Entry 6C6E (X-ray diffraction, 2.18 A resolution); this record covers chains A and B.

== Chain A ==
Molecule: Antigen-presenting glycoprotein CD1d1
Source organism: Mus musculus
UniProt: A0A0R4J090 (A0A0R4J090_MOUSE); residues 1-279 here correspond to UniProt positions 19-297 (UniProt number = residue number + 18)
Amino-acid sequence (285 residues; each row starts with the number of its first residue):
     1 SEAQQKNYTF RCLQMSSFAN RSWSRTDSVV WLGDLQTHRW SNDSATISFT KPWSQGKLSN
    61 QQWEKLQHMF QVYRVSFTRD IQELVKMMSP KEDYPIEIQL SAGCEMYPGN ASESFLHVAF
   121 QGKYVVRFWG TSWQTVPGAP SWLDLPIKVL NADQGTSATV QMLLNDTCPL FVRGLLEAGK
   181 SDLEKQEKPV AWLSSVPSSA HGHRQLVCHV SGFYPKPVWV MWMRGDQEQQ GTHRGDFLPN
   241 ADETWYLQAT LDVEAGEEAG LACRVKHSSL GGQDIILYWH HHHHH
Disordered / not traced: 1-6, 219, 280-285
Construct notes: expression tag (280-285)
Disulfides: Cys104-Cys168, Cys208-Cys263
Covalent attachments: N-acetylglucosamine (NAG) linked to Asn20, Asn42, Asn165
Bound ions: Na+ site 1: Thr26, Trp40; Na+ site 2: Glu97, Gln99, Ala119
Residues lining bound ligands: EM4 (N-[(2S,3S,4R)-3,4-dihydroxy-8-oxo-8-[(6-phenylhexyl)amino]-1-{[(2S,3R,4S,5R,6R)-3,4,5-trihydroxy-6-(hydroxymethyl)tetrahydro-2H-pyran-2-yl]oxy}octan-2-yl]hexacosanamide): Phe10, Cys12, Gln14, Ser28, Val30, Trp40, Ile47, Trp63, Leu66, Met69, Phe70, Val72, Tyr73, Ser76, Phe77, Asp80, Ile81, Leu84, Ile98, Leu100, Ala102, Leu116, Val118, Phe120, Val125, Val126, Trp133, Trp142, Leu143, Leu150, Asp153, Gly155, Thr156, Thr159, Val160, Leu163, Leu164, Thr167, Cys168, Phe171

== Chain B ==
Molecule: Beta-2-microglobulin
Source organism: Mus musculus
UniProt: P01887 (B2MG_MOUSE); residues 1-99 here correspond to UniProt positions 21-119 (UniProt number = residue number + 20)
Amino-acid sequence (99 residues; row label = number of the first residue in the row):
     1 IQKTPQIQVY SRHPPENGKP NILNCYVTQF HPPHIEIQML KNGKKIPKVE MSDMSFSKDW
    61 SFYILAHTEF TPTETDTYAC RVKHASMAEP KTVYWDRDM
Disordered / not traced: 1, 98-99
Disulfides: Cys25-Cys80

== Chain A / chain B interface ==
Contacting residue pairs - 58 pairs, chain A then chain B:
  Arg11(A) - Phe56(B)  hydrogen bond (side chain-backbone)
  Arg11(A) - Tyr63(B)  hydrogen bond
  Leu13(A) - Ser55(B)
  Leu13(A) - Phe56(B)
  Gln14(A) - Phe56(B)
  Met15(A) - Met54(B)
  Met15(A) - Phe56(B)  hydrophobic
  Met15(A) - Phe62(B)  hydrophobic
  Ser17(A) - Pro33(B)
  Ser17(A) - His34(B)  hydrogen bond
  Val29(A) - Asp53(B)
  Val29(A) - Met54(B)
  Val29(A) - Ser55(B)
  Trp31(A) - Ser55(B)  hydrogen bond
  Trp31(A) - Tyr63(B)
  Gln36(A) - Asp53(B)  hydrogen bond
  Arg39(A) - Asp53(B)  salt bridge
  Glu97(A) - His31(B)
  Glu97(A) - Pro32(B)
  Glu97(A) - Pro33(B)
  Glu97(A) - His34(B)  salt bridge
  Gln99(A) - His31(B)
  Gln99(A) - Phe56(B)
  Gln99(A) - Trp60(B)  hydrogen bond (side chain-backbone)
  Gln99(A) - Phe62(B)
  Leu100(A) - Phe56(B)
  His117(A) - Trp60(B)
  Val118(A) - Trp60(B)
  Ala119(A) - Trp60(B)  hydrophobic
  Gln121(A) - His31(B)
  Gly122(A) - His31(B)
  Gly122(A) - Trp60(B)
  Tyr124(A) - Trp60(B)
  Val190(A) - Pro14(B)  hydrophobic
  Trp192(A) - Ser11(B)
  Trp192(A) - His13(B)
  Trp192(A) - Pro14(B)  hydrophobic
  Trp192(A) - Pro15(B)
  Ser194(A) - Arg97(B)
  Ser195(A) - Arg97(B)  hydrogen bond (backbone-side chain)
  Val196(A) - Asp96(B)
  Ser211(A) - Arg12(B)  hydrogen bond (side chain-backbone)
  Gly212(A) - Arg12(B)
  Leu238(A) - Gln8(B)
  Leu238(A) - Tyr10(B)
  Pro239(A) - Tyr10(B)  hydrogen bond (backbone-side chain)
  Pro239(A) - Tyr26(B)
  Pro239(A) - Leu65(B)
  Asn240(A) - Tyr10(B)
  Asn240(A) - Arg12(B)
  Asn240(A) - Asn24(B)  hydrogen bond
  Asn240(A) - Leu65(B)
  Ala241(A) - Leu65(B)
  Ala241(A) - His67(B)
  Asp242(A) - Arg12(B)  salt bridge
  Thr244(A) - Arg12(B)
  Tyr246(A) - Tyr10(B)  hydrophobic
  Tyr246(A) - Ser11(B)
Interface residues without a listed pair, chain A (35 interface residues in all): Trp23, Ser101, Leu193
Interface residues without a listed pair, chain B (25 interface residues in all): Ser57

== In short ==
The interface between chain A and chain B involves 35 residues on one side and 25 on the other, with 10
hydrogen bonds and 3 salt bridges. Among the polar pairs are Arg39(A)-Asp53(B), Glu97(A)-His34(B) and
Asp242(A)-Arg12(B). Ligands of chain A: compound EM4.
Here chain A is Antigen-presenting glycoprotein CD1d1 and chain B is Beta-2-microglobulin, both from Mus
musculus. Entry 6C6E (Structure of glycolipid aGSA[26,6P] in complex with mouse CD1d) was determined by X-ray
diffraction (same publication as 6C5M, 6C69, 6C6A, 6C6C, 6C6H, 6C6J and 10 further entries).
